8H9P - chains A and D of the 8 polymer chains in the assembly; structure by electron microscopy, 3.02 A resolution.

== Chain A ==
Name: ATP synthase subunit alpha, mitochondrial
Source organism: Homo sapiens
Reference sequence: P25705 (ATPA_HUMAN); residues 1-510 here correspond to UniProt positions 44-553 (UniProt number = residue number + 43)
Amino-acid sequence (510 residues; row label = number of the first residue in the row):
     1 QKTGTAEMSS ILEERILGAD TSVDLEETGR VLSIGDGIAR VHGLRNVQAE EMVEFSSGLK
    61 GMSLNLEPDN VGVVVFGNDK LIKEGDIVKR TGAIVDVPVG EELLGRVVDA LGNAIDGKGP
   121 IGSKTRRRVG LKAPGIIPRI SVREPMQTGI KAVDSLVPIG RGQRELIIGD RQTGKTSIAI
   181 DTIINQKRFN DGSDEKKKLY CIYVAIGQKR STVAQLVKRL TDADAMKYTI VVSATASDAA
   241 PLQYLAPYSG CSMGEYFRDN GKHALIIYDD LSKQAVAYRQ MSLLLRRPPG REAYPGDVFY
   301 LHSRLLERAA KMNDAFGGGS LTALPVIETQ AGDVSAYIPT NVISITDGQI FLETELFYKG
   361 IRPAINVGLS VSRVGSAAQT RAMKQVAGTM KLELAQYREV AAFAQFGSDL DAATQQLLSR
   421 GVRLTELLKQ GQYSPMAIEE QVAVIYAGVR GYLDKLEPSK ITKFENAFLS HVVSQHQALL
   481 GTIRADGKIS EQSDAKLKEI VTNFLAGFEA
Unresolved in the structure: 1-23, 510
Bound ions: Mg2+: Thr176 (together with ATP)
Residues lining bound ligands: ATP (adenosine-5'-triphosphate): Asp170, Arg171, Gln172, Thr173, Gly174, Lys175, Thr176, Ser177, Phe357, Arg362, Pro363, Gln430, Gly431, Gln432

== Chain D ==
Name: ATP synthase subunit beta, mitochondrial
Source organism: Homo sapiens
Reference sequence: P06576 (ATPB_HUMAN); residues 1-482 here correspond to UniProt positions 48-529 (UniProt number = residue number + 47)
Amino-acid sequence (482 residues; row label = number of the first residue in the row):
     1 AQTSPSPKAG AATGRIVAVI GAVVDVQFDE GLPPILNALE VQGRETRLVL EVAQHLGEST
    61 VRTIAMDGTE GLVRGQKVLD SGAPIKIPVG PETLGRIMNV IGEPIDERGP IKTKQFAPIH
   121 AEAPEFMEMS VEQEILVTGI KVVDLLAPYA KGGKIGLFGG AGVGKTVLIM ELINNVAKAH
   181 GGYSVFAGVG ERTREGNDLY HEMIESGVIN LKDATSKVAL VYGQMNEPPG ARARVALTGL
   241 TVAEYFRDQE GQDVLLFIDN IFRFTQAGSE VSALLGRIPS AVGYQPTLAT DMGTMQERIT
   301 TTKKGSITSV QAIYVPADDL TDPAPATTFA HLDATTVLSR AIAELGIYPA VDPLDSTSRI
   361 MDPNIVGSEH YDVARGVQKI LQDYKSLQDI IAILGMDELS EEDKLTVSRA RKIQRFLSQP
   421 FQVAEVFTGH MGKLVPLKET IKGFQQILAG EYDHLPEQAF YMVGPIEEAV AKADKLAEEH
   481 SS
Unresolved in the structure: 1-11, 161, 313-329, 389-402, 478-482
Residues lining bound ligands:
  - ADP (adenosine-5'-diphosphate): Gly156, Leu157, Phe158, Gly159, Gly160, Gly162, Lys165, Glu195, Asn260, Gln311, Ala312, Leu332
  - ATP (adenosine-5'-triphosphate): His331, Arg359, Asp362
Curated features (UniProtKB/Swiss-Prot):
  - binding site (ADP): Gly162, Val163, Gly164, Lys165, Thr166, Val167
  - binding site (ATP): Gly162, Gly164, Lys165, Thr166, Val167, Arg192
  - binding site (phosphate): Gly162, Val163, Gly164, Lys165, Thr166
  - binding site (Mg(2+)): Thr166, Glu191
  - modified residue: Lys77 (N6-acetyllysine), Lys86 (N6-acetyllysine), Lys114 (N6-acetyllysine), Lys151 (N6-acetyllysine), Lys212 (N6-acetyllysine), Lys217 (N6-acetyllysine), Thr265 (Phosphothreonine), Ser368 (Phosphoserine), Lys379 (N6-acetyllysine), Ser386 (Phosphoserine), Lys433 (N6-acetyllysine), Lys438 (N6-acetyllysine), Lys475 (N6-acetyllysine), Ser482 (Phosphoserine)
  - glycosylation: Ser59 (O-linked (GlcNAc) serine)

== Interface between chain A and chain D ==
Contacting residue pairs - 56 pairs, chain A then chain D:
  Ile34(A) - Ile35(D)
  Gly35(A) - Ile35(D)
  Asp36(A) - Arg277(D)  salt bridge
  Asn78(A) - Glu122(D)
  Lys80(A) - Leu36(D)
  Glu84(A) - Leu32(D)
  Glu84(A) - His55(D)  salt bridge
  Ile115(A) - Phe126(D)
  Ile115(A) - Met127(D)
  Asp116(A) - Met127(D)
  Arg171(A) - Ala330(D)
  Gln172(A) - Ala330(D)  hydrogen bond (side chain-backbone)
  Gln172(A) - His331(D)
  Gln172(A) - Leu332(D)
  Gln172(A) - Arg359(D)
  Gly207(A) - Thr287(D)
  Lys209(A) - Lys154(D)
  Lys209(A) - Asp333(D)  salt bridge
  Arg210(A) - Ala123(D)
  Arg210(A) - Pro124(D)
  Arg210(A) - Glu125(D)
  Arg210(A) - Phe126(D)
  Arg210(A) - Met129(D)
  Arg210(A) - Glu297(D)  salt bridge
  Ser211(A) - Met129(D)
  Ala214(A) - Phe126(D)
  Ala214(A) - Val131(D)
  Gln215(A) - Ser130(D)  hydrogen bond (side chain-backbone)
  Gln215(A) - Val131(D)  hydrogen bond (side chain-backbone)
  Gln215(A) - Glu132(D)
  Gln215(A) - Gln133(D)  hydrogen bond (side chain-backbone)
  Lys218(A) - Val131(D)
  Lys218(A) - Glu132(D)  salt bridge
  Ala236(A) - Thr287(D)
  Ala236(A) - Leu288(D)
  Ala236(A) - Ala289(D)
  Ser237(A) - Ala123(D)
  Ser237(A) - Ala289(D)
  Ser237(A) - Glu297(D)
  Asp238(A) - Ala289(D)
  Gln243(A) - Thr287(D)  hydrogen bond (side chain-backbone)
  Lys273(A) - Thr287(D)
  Val276(A) - Gln285(D)
  Val276(A) - Leu288(D)  hydrophobic
  Arg279(A) - Val282(D)
  Arg279(A) - Gln285(D)
  Gln280(A) - Leu288(D)
  Gln280(A) - Thr290(D)  hydrogen bond
  Leu283(A) - Ile278(D)  hydrophobic
  Leu283(A) - Pro279(D)
  Leu283(A) - Val282(D)  hydrophobic
  Leu284(A) - Arg277(D)
  Leu284(A) - Ile278(D)  hydrophobic
  Ala293(A) - Val282(D)  hydrophobic
  Glu328(A) - His331(D)  salt bridge
  Tyr358(A) - Thr357(D)
Interface residues without a listed pair, chain A (43 interface residues in all): Ser33, Asp79, Lys83, Val107, Gly117, Val213, Val217, Arg219, Ala239, Ala277, Arg286, Pro289, Tyr433
Interface residues without a listed pair, chain D (40 interface residues in all): Pro34, Ala53, Ala281, Pro286, Gly293, Thr294, Thr300, Asn364

== Summary ==
43 residues of chain A and 40 residues of chain D are in contact, with 6 hydrogen bonds and 6 salt bridges.
Among the polar pairs are Asp36(A)-Arg277(D), Glu84(A)-His55(D) and Lys209(A)-Asp333(D). ATP is bound between
chain A and chain D. Chain D binds ADP.
Chain A is ATP synthase subunit alpha, mitochondrial and chain D is ATP synthase subunit beta, mitochondrial,
both from Homo sapiens; the structure, Human ATP synthase F1 domain, state 3b, was determined by electron
microscopy, deposited together with 8H9E, 8H9I and 8H9L.
